Entry 4LKI (X-ray diffraction, 2.70 A resolution); this record covers chains A and B.

== Chain A ==
Name: hemagglutinin
Organism: Influenza A virus
Amino-acid sequence (314 residues; each row starts with the number of its first residue):
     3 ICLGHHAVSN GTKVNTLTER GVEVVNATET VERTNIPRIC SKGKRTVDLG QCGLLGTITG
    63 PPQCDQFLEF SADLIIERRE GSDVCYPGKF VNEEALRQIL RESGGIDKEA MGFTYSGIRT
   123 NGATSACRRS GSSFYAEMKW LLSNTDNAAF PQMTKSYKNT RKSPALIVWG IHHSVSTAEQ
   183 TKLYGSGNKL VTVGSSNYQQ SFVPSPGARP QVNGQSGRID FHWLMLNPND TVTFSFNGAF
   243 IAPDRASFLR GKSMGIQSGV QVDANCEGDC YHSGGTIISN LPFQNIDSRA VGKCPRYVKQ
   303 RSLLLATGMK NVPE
Disulfide bonds: C42-C268, C54-C66, C87-C129, C272-C296
Glycans and other covalent adducts: N-acetylglucosamine (NAG) linked to N28, N231

== Chain B ==
Name: hemagglutinin
Organism: Influenza A virus
Amino-acid sequence (168 residues; each row starts with the number of its first residue):
   323 LFGAIAGFIE NGWEGLIDGW YGFRHQNAQG EGTAADYKST QSAIDQITGK LNRLIEKTNQ
   383 QFELIDNEFN EVEKQIGNVI NWTRDSITEV WSYNAELLVA MENQHTIDLA DSEMDKLYER
   443 VKRQLRENAE EDGTGCFEIF HKCDDDCMAS IRNNTYDHSK YREEAMQN
Disulfide bonds: C465-C469
Glycans and other covalent adducts: N-acetylglucosamine (NAG) linked to N403

== Interface between chain A and chain B ==
Cross-chain cystine bridges: C4(A)-C458(B)
Residue-residue contacts - 122 pairs, chain A then chain B:
  I3(A) - F345(B)  hydrophobic
  I3(A) - H347(B)
  I3(A) - C458(B)
  I3(A) - F459(B)  hydrogen bond (backbone-backbone)
  C4(A) - W335(B)
  C4(A) - F345(B)
  C4(A) - R346(B)  hydrogen bond (backbone-backbone)
  C4(A) - G457(B)
  C4(A) - C458(B)  disulfide
  C4(A) - F459(B)
  L5(A) - I331(B)
  L5(A) - W335(B)
  L5(A) - G344(B)
  L5(A) - L439(B)  hydrophobic
  L5(A) - Y440(B)  hydrophobic
  L5(A) - G457(B)  hydrogen bond (backbone-backbone)
  G6(A) - W335(B)
  G6(A) - Y343(B)
  G6(A) - G344(B)  hydrogen bond (backbone-backbone)
  G6(A) - M436(B)
  H7(A) - I327(B)
  H7(A) - N333(B)
  H7(A) - G334(B)
  H7(A) - W335(B)  hydrogen bond (backbone-backbone)
  H7(A) - L338(B)
  H7(A) - W342(B)
  H7(A) - M436(B)
  H8(A) - W335(B)
  H8(A) - L338(B)
  H8(A) - G341(B)
  H8(A) - W342(B)  hydrogen bond (backbone-backbone)
  A9(A) - W335(B)
  A9(A) - E336(B)
  V16(A) - N425(B)
  N17(A) - A422(B)
  N17(A) - N425(B)  hydrogen bond (backbone-side chain)
  T18(A) - A422(B)
  T18(A) - Q426(B)  hydrogen bond
  L19(A) - A422(B)  hydrogen bond (backbone-backbone)
  L19(A) - M423(B)
  L19(A) - Q426(B)  hydrogen bond (backbone-side chain)
  T20(A) - Q426(B)
  V24(A) - I429(B)  hydrophobic
  V26(A) - I429(B)  hydrophobic
  E79(A) - F391(B)
  R80(A) - F391(B)
  R81(A) - E390(B)
  R81(A) - F391(B)
  E95(A) - N392(B)
  E96(A) - D388(B)
  E96(A) - N389(B)  hydrogen bond
  E96(A) - V394(B)
  R99(A) - N389(B)
  Q100(A) - L386(B)
  Q100(A) - I387(B)  hydrogen bond (side chain-backbone)
  R103(A) - L386(B)
  R103(A) - N389(B)
  K254(A) - Q383(B)
  K254(A) - E385(B)  salt bridge
  M256(A) - Q383(B)
  M256(A) - E385(B)
  G257(A) - L386(B)
  Q259(A) - N389(B)  hydrogen bond
  Q259(A) - E390(B)  hydrogen bond (side chain-backbone)
  Q259(A) - F391(B)
  S275(A) - E390(B)
  N282(A) - I377(B)
  N282(A) - E378(B)
  N282(A) - K379(B)
  P284(A) - L376(B)
  F285(A) - A417(B)  hydrophobic
  S290(A) - R406(B)
  R291(A) - D388(B)  salt bridge
  R291(A) - R406(B)
  V293(A) - F384(B)
  V293(A) - E385(B)
  V293(A) - L386(B)  hydrophobic
  G294(A) - Q382(B)
  G294(A) - Q383(B)
  G294(A) - F384(B)  hydrogen bond (backbone-backbone)
  K295(A) - T380(B)
  K295(A) - N381(B)
  K295(A) - Q382(B)
  C296(A) - T380(B)
  R298(A) - T380(B)
  R298(A) - W413(B)
  Y299(A) - T410(B)
  Y299(A) - W413(B)
  V300(A) - W413(B)
  V300(A) - S414(B)
  V300(A) - A417(B)  hydrophobic
  K301(A) - T410(B)
  K301(A) - E411(B)  salt bridge
  K301(A) - S414(B)  hydrogen bond (backbone-side chain)
  Q302(A) - S414(B)  hydrogen bond (side chain-backbone)
  Q302(A) - E418(B)
  L305(A) - A417(B)  hydrophobic
  L306(A) - V421(B)
  L306(A) - N425(B)  hydrogen bond (backbone-side chain)
  L307(A) - L373(B)  hydrophobic
  L307(A) - L376(B)  hydrophobic
  L307(A) - E424(B)
  L307(A) - N425(B)
  A308(A) - N425(B)  hydrogen bond (backbone-side chain)
  A308(A) - T428(B)
  T309(A) - W342(B)
  T309(A) - I369(B)
  T309(A) - L373(B)
  G310(A) - T428(B)
  M311(A) - I327(B)  hydrophobic
  M311(A) - W342(B)  hydrophobic
  M311(A) - Y343(B)  hydrophobic
  M311(A) - A432(B)  hydrophobic
  K312(A) - A328(B)
  V314(A) - A328(B)  hydrophobic
  V314(A) - E332(B)
  V314(A) - N333(B)
  V314(A) - G334(B)  hydrogen bond (backbone-backbone)
  P315(A) - N333(B)
  P315(A) - E336(B)
  E316(A) - N333(B)
  E316(A) - E336(B)  hydrogen bond (backbone-side chain)
Also at the interface, not in a pair above, chain A (61 interface residues in all): V10, S11, R22, T30, T32, E104, S255, I258, S260
Also at the interface, not in a pair above, chain B (62 interface residues in all): L419, L420, I461, M470

== Summary ==
61 residues of chain A and 62 residues of chain B are in contact; the contacts include 1 disulfide bond, 21
hydrogen bonds and 3 salt bridges. Polar contacts include K254(A)-E385(B), R291(A)-D388(B) and
K301(A)-E411(B). N-acetylglucosamine is covalently linked to N28(A) and N231(A).
Here chain A is hemagglutinin and chain B is hemagglutinin, both from Influenza A virus. Entry 4LKI (The
structure of hemagglutinin L226Q mutant from a avian-origin H7N9 influenza virus (A/Anhui/1/2013)) was
determined by X-ray diffraction together with 4KOL, 4KOM, 4KON, 4LCX, 4LKG, 4LKH, 4LKJ and 4LKK from the same
study.
